8EDX - chains A and B of the 6 polymer chains in the assembly; structure by electron microscopy, 2.81 A resolution.

[Chain A (and B)]
Protein: Tail Tube Protein gp93
Organism: Oshimavirus P7426
Notes: chain B of this document is another copy of the same molecule, construct and numbering; everything in this record applies to it too
UniProt: A7XXS2 (A7XXS2_BP742); residue numbers follow UniProt; this construct covers 1-348
Amino-acid sequence (348 residues; each row starts with the number of its first residue):
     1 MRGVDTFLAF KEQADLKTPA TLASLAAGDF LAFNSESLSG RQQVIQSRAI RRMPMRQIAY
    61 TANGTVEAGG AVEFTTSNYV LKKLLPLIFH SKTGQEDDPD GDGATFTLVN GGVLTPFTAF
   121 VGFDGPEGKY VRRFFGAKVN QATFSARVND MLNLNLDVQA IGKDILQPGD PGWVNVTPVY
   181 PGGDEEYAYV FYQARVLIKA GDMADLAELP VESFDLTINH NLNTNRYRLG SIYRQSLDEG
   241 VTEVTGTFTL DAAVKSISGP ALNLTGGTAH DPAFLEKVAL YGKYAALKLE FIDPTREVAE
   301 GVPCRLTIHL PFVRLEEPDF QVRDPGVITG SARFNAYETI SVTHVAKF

[Chain A / chain B interface]
Residue-residue contacts - 74 pairs, chain A then chain B:
  Met1(A) - Ala252(B)
  Met1(A) - Ala253(B)  hydrophobic
  Met1(A) - Gly326(B)
  Met1(A) - Val327(B)
  Met1(A) - Ile328(B)  hydrogen bond (backbone-backbone)
  Arg2(A) - Pro325(B)
  Arg2(A) - Gly326(B)
  Arg2(A) - Ile328(B)
  Gly3(A) - Val322(B)
  Gly3(A) - Asp324(B)
  Gly3(A) - Pro325(B)
  Gly3(A) - Gly326(B)  hydrogen bond (backbone-backbone)
  Val4(A) - Pro325(B)  hydrophobic
  Thr6(A) - Val322(B)
  Thr6(A) - Ile328(B)
  Phe33(A) - Val322(B)  hydrophobic
  Asn34(A) - Arg323(B)
  Ser35(A) - Val322(B)
  Ser35(A) - Arg323(B)
  Glu36(A) - Gln321(B)
  Glu36(A) - Val322(B)  hydrogen bond (side chain-backbone)
  Ser37(A) - Gln321(B)
  Gly40(A) - Glu317(B)
  Val44(A) - Arg314(B)
  Val44(A) - Tyr337(B)
  Arg52(A) - Asn110(B)
  Met53(A) - Asn110(B)
  Pro54(A) - Leu108(B)  hydrophobic
  Pro54(A) - Val109(B)
  Pro54(A) - Asn110(B)
  Pro54(A) - Val241(B)
  Pro54(A) - Thr242(B)  hydrogen bond (backbone-backbone)
  Met55(A) - Leu108(B)  hydrophobic
  Met55(A) - Thr242(B)
  Met55(A) - Val244(B)  hydrophobic
  Met55(A) - Ala336(B)  hydrophobic
  Met55(A) - Tyr337(B)
  Met55(A) - Glu338(B)
  Met55(A) - Thr339(B)
  Met55(A) - Ile340(B)
  Arg56(A) - Glu243(B)
  Arg56(A) - Asn335(B)
  Arg56(A) - Tyr337(B)  hydrogen bond (backbone-backbone)
  Arg56(A) - Glu338(B)
  Gln57(A) - Glu338(B)
  Ile58(A) - Tyr284(B)  hydrophobic
  Ile58(A) - Phe312(B)  hydrophobic
  Ile58(A) - Tyr337(B)  hydrophobic
  Ile58(A) - Glu338(B)  hydrogen bond (backbone-side chain)
  Thr61(A) - Tyr284(B)  hydrogen bond
  Thr61(A) - Tyr337(B)
  Asn63(A) - Arg314(B)
  Phe123(A) - Ile328(B)  hydrophobic
  Pro126(A) - Lys255(B)
  Glu127(A) - Ala253(B)
  Glu127(A) - Lys255(B)  salt bridge
  Glu127(A) - His270(B)  salt bridge
  Tyr130(A) - Pro272(B)
  Tyr130(A) - Ala273(B)  hydrophobic
  Tyr130(A) - Glu276(B)
  Arg132(A) - Glu276(B)  salt bridge
  Arg132(A) - Phe320(B)  hydrogen bond (side chain-backbone)
  Lys163(A) - Glu276(B)  salt bridge
  Lys163(A) - Leu280(B)
  Lys163(A) - Glu317(B)  salt bridge
  Asp164(A) - Leu280(B)
  Ile165(A) - Ala273(B)  hydrophobic
  Ile165(A) - Glu276(B)
  Ile165(A) - Lys277(B)
  Ile165(A) - Leu280(B)  hydrophobic
  Gln167(A) - Asp271(B)  hydrogen bond
  Gln167(A) - Pro272(B)
  Gln167(A) - Ala273(B)
  Gln167(A) - Lys277(B)  hydrogen bond
Interface residues without a listed pair, chain A (34 interface residues in all): Ser39, Ala59, Gly128, Lys129
Interface residues without a listed pair, chain B (38 interface residues in all): Gly111, Val254

[Overview]
34 residues of chain A and 38 residues of chain B are in contact; the contacts include 10 hydrogen bonds and 5
salt bridges. Among the polar pairs are Glu127(A)-Lys255(B), Glu127(A)-His270(B) and Arg132(A)-Glu276(B).
Chain A and chain B are both Tail Tube Protein gp93 (Oshimavirus P7426); the structure, Cryo-EM Structure of
P74-26 tail-like tubes, was determined by electron microscopy (same publication as 8ED0).
